PDB entry 5SBD | X-ray diffraction, 2.25 A resolution | chains B and F of the 6 polymer chains in the assembly

[Chain B]
Name: Tubulin beta-2B chain
From: Bos taurus
UniProt: Q6B856 (TBB2B_BOVIN); the author numbering skips numbers that UniProt does not, so the offset changes along the chain: 1-42 = UniProt 1-42; 45-360 = UniProt 43-358; 369-455 = UniProt 359-445
Chain sequence (445 residues; numbered 1 to 455; 10 numbers in that range are skipped by the numbering (no residue carries them; nothing is unmodelled there); the number before each row is that of its first residue):
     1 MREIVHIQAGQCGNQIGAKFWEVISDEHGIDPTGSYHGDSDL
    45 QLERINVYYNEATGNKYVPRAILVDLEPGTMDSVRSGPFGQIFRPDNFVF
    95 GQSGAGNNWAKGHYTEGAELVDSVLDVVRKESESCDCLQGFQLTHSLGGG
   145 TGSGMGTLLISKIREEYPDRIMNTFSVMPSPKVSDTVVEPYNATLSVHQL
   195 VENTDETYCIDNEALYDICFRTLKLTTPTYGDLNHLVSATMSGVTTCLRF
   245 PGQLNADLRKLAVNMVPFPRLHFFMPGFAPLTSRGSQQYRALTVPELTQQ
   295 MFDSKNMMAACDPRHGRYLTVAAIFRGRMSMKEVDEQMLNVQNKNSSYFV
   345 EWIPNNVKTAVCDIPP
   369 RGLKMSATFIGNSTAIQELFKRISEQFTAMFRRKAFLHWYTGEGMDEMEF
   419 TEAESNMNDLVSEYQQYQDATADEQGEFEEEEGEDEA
Disordered / not traced: 278-281, 438-455
UniProt features mapped onto this chain:
  - motif: M1 to I4 (MREI motif)
  - binding site (GTP): Q11, E71, S140, G144, T145, G146, N206, N228
  - binding site (Mg(2+)): E71
  - modified residue: S40 (Phosphoserine), T57 (Phosphothreonine), K60 (N6-acetyllysine), S174 (Phosphoserine), T287 (Phosphothreonine), T292 (Phosphothreonine), R320 (Omega-N-methylarginine), E448 (5-glutamyl polyglutamate)
  - cross-link (Glycyl lysine isopeptide (Lys-Gly)): K60 (interchain with G-Cter in ubiquitin), K326 (interchain with G-Cter in ubiquitin)
Bound ions: Mg2+: Q11 (together with GDP); Ca2+ near E113 (its only coordinating residue here)
Ligand contacts: GDP (guanosine-5'-diphosphate): G10, Q11, C12, Q15, I16, D69, A99, N101, S140, G142, G143, G144, T145, G146, S147, V171, P173, V177, D179, E183, N206, L209, Y224, L227, N228
What the authors report for this chain:
  - binding site for the ligand 5KI: N102, K105, V181

[Chain F]
Name: Tubulin-Tyrosine Ligase
From: Gallus gallus
UniProt: E1BQ43 (E1BQ43_CHICK); residue numbers follow UniProt; this construct covers 1-378
Chain sequence (384 residues; each row starts with the number of its first residue):
     1 MYTFVVRDENSSVYAEVSRLLLATGQWKRLRKDNPRFNLMLGERNRLPFG
    51 RLGHEPGLVQLVNYYRGADKLCRKASLVKLIKTSPELSESCTWFPESYVI
   101 YPTNLKTPVAPAQNGIRHLINNTRTDEREVFLAAYNRRREGREGNVWIAK
   151 SSAGAKGEGILISSEASELLDFIDEQGQVHVIQKYLEKPLLLEPGHRKFD
   201 IRSWVLVDHLYNIYLYREGVLRTSSEPYNSANFQDKTCHLTNHCIQKEYS
   251 KNYGRYEEGNEMFFEEFNQYLMDALNTTLENSILLQIKHIIRSCLMCIEP
   301 AISTKHLHYQSFQLFGFDFMVDEELKVWLIEVNGAPACAQKLYAELCQGI
   351 VDVAISSVFPLADTGQKTSQPTSIFIKLHHHHHH
Disordered / not traced: 103-124, 156-158, 175-178, 363-372, 381-384
Differences from the reference sequence: expression tag (379-384)
Bound ions: Mg2+: E331 (together with AMP-PCP)
Ligand contacts: AMP-PCP (ACP; phosphomethylphosphonic acid adenylate ester): K74, I148, K150, Q183, K184, Y185, L186, K198, D200, R202, R222, H239, L240, T241, N242, D318, M320, I330, E331, N333

[Chain B / chain F interface]
Residue-residue contacts (9):
  R311(B) with R31(F)
  L333(B) with P56(F)
  Q336(B) with R36(F), hydrogen bond
  N337(B) with R36(F), hydrogen bond; L58(F)
  K338(B) with M1(F)
  S340(B) with L30(F); N34(F), hydrogen bond
  N349(B) with R36(F)
Other interface residues (no listed pair), chain B (9 interface residues in all): S341, E345
Other interface residues (no listed pair), chain F (9 interface residues in all): T3, G57

[In short]
Chain B and chain F each contribute 9 residues to their interface, with 3 hydrogen bonds. Among the polar
pairs are Q336(B)-R36(F), N337(B)-R36(F) and S340(B)-N34(F). Bound to chain B: GDP. Ligands of chain F:
AMP-PCP. The paper reports a binding site for the ligand 5KI at N102(B), K105(B) and V181(B).
Chain B is Tubulin beta-2B chain (Bos taurus) and chain F is Tubulin-Tyrosine Ligase (Gallus gallus); the
structure, Tubulin-maytansinoid-5b-complex, was determined by X-ray diffraction together with 5SB8, 5SB9,
5SBA, 5SBB, 5SBC and 5SBE from the same study.
